PDB entry 3DKN | electron microscopy, 8.70 A resolution (very low resolution: no residue pairs are listed; an interface is given only as per-side residue counts) | chains A and B of the 6 polymer chains in the assembly

Chain A:
Name: Preprotein translocase subunit secY
Source organism: Canis lupus familiaris
Amino-acid sequence (430 residues; row label = number of the first residue in the row):
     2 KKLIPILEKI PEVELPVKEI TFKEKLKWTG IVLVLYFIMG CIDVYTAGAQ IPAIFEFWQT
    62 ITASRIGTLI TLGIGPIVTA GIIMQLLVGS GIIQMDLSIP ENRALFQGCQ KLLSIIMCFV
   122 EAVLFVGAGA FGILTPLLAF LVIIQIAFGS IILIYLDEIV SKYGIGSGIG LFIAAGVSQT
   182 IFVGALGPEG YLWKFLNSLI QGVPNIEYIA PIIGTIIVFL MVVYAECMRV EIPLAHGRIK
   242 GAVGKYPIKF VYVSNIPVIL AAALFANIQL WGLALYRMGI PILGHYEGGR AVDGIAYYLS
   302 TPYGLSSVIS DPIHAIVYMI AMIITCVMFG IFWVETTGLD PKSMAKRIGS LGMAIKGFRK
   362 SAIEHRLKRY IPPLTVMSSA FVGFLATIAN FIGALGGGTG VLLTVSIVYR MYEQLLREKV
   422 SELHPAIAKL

Chain B:
Name: Preprotein translocase subunit secE
Source organism: Canis lupus familiaris
Amino-acid sequence (65 residues; each row starts with the number of its first residue):
     2 TDFNQKIEQL KEFIEECRRV WLVLKKPTKD EYLAVAKVTA LGISLLGIIG YIIHVPATYI
    62 KGILK

How chain A and chain B interact:
At this resolution (9 A) residue pairs are not listed: 32 residues of chain A and 27 of chain B lie at the interface.

Overview:
32 residues of chain A and 27 residues of chain B are in contact.
Here chain A is Preprotein translocase subunit secY and chain B is Preprotein translocase subunit secE, both
from Canis lupus familiaris. Entry 3DKN (Sec61 in the Canine ribosome-channel complex from the endoplasmic
reticulum) was determined by electron microscopy.
